PDB entry 8QYV | electron microscopy, 3.50 A resolution | chains I and M of the 19 polymer chains in the assembly

[Chain I]
Molecule: 118-nt DNA strand
Sequence (118 nucleotides; numbered -75 to 42; the number before each row is that of its first residue; numbers below 1 keep their minus sign (DC-75 is residue -75)):
   -75 CCCTGGAGAA TCCCGGTGCC GAGGCCGCTC AATTGGTCGT AGACAGCTCT AGCACCGCTT
   -15 AAACGCACGT ACGCGCTGTC CCCCGCGTTT TAACCGCCAA GGGGATTACT CCCTAGTC

[Chain M]
Protein: Helicase SWR1
Source organism: Saccharomyces cerevisiae S288C
Reference sequence: Q05471 (SWR1_YEAST); numbering as in UniProt (aligned over 1-1514)
Sequence (1514 residues; row label = number of the first residue in the row):
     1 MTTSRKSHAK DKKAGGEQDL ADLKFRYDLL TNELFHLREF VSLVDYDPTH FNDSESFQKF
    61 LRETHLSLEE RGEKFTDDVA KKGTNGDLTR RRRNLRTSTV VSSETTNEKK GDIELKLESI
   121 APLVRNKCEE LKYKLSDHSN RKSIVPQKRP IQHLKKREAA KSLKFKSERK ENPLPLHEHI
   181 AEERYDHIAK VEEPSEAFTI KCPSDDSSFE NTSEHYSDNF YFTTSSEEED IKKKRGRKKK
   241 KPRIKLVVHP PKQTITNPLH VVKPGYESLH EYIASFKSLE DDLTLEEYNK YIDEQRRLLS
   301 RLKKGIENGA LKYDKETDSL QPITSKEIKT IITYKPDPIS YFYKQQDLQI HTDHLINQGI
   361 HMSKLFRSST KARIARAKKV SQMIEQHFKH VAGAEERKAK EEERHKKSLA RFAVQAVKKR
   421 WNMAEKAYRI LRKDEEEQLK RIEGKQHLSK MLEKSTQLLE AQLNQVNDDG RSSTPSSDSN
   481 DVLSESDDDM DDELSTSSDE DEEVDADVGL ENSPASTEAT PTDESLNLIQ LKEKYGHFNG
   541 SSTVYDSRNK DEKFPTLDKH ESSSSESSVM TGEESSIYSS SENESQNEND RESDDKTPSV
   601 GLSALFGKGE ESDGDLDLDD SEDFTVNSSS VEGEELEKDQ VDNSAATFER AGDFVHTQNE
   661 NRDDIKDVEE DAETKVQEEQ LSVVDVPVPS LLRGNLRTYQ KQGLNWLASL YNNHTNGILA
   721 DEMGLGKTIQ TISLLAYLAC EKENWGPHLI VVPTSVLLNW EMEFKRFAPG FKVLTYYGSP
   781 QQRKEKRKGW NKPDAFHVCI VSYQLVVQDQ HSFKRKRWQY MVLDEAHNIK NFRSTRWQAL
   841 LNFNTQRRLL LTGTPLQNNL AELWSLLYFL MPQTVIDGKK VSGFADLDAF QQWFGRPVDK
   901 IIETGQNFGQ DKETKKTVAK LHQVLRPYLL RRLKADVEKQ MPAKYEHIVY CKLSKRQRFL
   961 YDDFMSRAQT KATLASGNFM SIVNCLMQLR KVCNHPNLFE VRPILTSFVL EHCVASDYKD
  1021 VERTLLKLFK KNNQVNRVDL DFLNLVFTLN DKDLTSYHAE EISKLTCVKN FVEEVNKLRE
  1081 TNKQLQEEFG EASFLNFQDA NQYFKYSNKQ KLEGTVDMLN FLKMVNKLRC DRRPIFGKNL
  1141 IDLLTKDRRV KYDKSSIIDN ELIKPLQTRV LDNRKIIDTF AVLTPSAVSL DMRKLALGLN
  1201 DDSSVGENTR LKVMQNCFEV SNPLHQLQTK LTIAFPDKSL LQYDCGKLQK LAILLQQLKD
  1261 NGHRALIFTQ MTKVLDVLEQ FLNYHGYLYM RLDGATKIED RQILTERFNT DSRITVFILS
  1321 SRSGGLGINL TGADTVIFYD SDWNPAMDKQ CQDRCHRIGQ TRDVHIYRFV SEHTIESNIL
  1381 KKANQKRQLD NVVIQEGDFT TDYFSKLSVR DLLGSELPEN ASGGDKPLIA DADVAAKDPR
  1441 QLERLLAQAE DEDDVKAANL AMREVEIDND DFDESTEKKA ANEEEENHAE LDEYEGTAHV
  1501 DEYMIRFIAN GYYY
Disordered / not traced: 1-680, 1401-1514
Curated features (UniProtKB/Swiss-Prot):
  - motif: Asp824 to His827 (DEAH box)
  - binding site (ATP): Asp721 to Thr728
Bound ions: beryllium trifluoride ion near Gly724 (its only coordinating residue here); Mg2+: Glu825 (together with ADP)
Ligand contacts: ADP (adenosine-5'-diphosphate): Asn695, Leu696, Arg697, Gln700, Gly724, Leu725, Gly726, Lys727, Thr728, Ile729, Asn759, Arg766, Phe767, Asn1329, Arg1357, Ile1358

[How chain I and chain M interact]
Residue-residue contacts - 15 pairs, chain I then chain M:
  DG-60(I) - Arg815(M)  base contact
  DT-59(I) - Arg815(M)  base contact
  DT-59(I) - Arg817(M)  salt bridge to the phosphate
  DC-57(I) - Lys814(M)  phosphate contact
  DC-57(I) - Asn842(M)  phosphate contact
  DG20(I) - Ser834(M)  sugar contact
  DG20(I) - Thr835(M)  hydrogen bond to the phosphate
  DG20(I) - Arg836(M)  hydrogen bond to the phosphate
  DC21(I) - Asn828(M)  phosphate contact
  DC21(I) - Lys830(M)  phosphate contact
  DC21(I) - Asn831(M)  phosphate contact
  DC21(I) - Arg1322(M)  sugar contact
  DC22(I) - Lys830(M)  salt bridge to the phosphate
  DC22(I) - Ile982(M)  base contact
  DA23(I) - Trp1343(M)  sugar contact
Interface residues without a listed pair, chain I (11 interface residues in all): DG-58, DC19, DA24, DG25
Interface residues without a listed pair, chain M (17 interface residues in all): Asn844, Asn858, Ser981, Asn1344

[Summary]
11 residues of chain I and 17 residues of chain M are in contact, with 2 hydrogen bonds and 2 salt bridges.
Among the polar pairs are DG20(I)-Thr835(M), DG20(I)-Arg836(M) and DT-59(I)-Arg817(M). Ligands of chain M:
ADP.
Chain I is a 118-nt DNA strand and chain M is Helicase SWR1 (Saccharomyces cerevisiae S288C); the structure,
SWR1-hexasome complex, was determined by electron microscopy, deposited together with 8QZ0 and 9FBW.
